7WUG - chains 5 and 4 of the 5 polymer chains in the assembly; structure by electron microscopy, 3.30 A resolution.

[Chain 5]
Protein: Vacuolar import and degradation protein 28
From: Saccharomyces cerevisiae YJM1133
UniProtKB: P40547 (VID28_YEAST); numbering as in UniProt (aligned over 1-921)
Chain sequence (921 residues; each row starts with the number of its first residue):
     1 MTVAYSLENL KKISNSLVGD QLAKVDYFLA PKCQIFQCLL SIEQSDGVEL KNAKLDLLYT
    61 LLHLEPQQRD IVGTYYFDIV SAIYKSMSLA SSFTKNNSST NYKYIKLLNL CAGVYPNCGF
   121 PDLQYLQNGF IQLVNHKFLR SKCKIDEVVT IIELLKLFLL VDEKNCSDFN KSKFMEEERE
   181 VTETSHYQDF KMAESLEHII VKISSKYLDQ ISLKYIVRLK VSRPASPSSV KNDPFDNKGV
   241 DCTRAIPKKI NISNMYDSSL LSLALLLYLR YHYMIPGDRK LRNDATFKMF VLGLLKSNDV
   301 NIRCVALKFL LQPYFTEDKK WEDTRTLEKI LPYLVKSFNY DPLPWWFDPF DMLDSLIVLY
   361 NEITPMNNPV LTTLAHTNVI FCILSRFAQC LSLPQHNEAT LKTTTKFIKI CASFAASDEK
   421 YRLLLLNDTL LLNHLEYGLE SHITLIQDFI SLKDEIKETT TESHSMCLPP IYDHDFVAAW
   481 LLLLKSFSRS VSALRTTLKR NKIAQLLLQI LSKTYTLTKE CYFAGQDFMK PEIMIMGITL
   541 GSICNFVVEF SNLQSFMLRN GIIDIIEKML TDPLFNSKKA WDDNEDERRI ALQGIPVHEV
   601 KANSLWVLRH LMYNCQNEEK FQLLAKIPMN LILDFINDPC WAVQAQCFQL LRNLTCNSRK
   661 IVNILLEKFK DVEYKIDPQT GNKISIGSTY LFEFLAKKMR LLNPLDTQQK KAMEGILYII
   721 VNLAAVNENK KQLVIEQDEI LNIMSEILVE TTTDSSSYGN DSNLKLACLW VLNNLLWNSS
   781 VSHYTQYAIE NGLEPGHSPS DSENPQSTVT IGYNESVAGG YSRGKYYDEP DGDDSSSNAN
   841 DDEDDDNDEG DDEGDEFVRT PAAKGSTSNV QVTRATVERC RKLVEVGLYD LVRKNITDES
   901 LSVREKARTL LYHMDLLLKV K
Unresolved in the structure: 1-3, 164-185, 220-233, 276-279, 458-465, 671-688, 789-853, 865-867, 920-921
Differences from the reference sequence: conflict Y758 (Asn in P40547)
Curated features (UniProtKB/Swiss-Prot):
  - modified residue: S226 (Phosphoserine)

[Chain 4]
Protein: Vacuolar import and degradation protein 24
From: Saccharomyces cerevisiae
UniProtKB: A0A6A5Q1W0 (A0A6A5Q1W0_YEASX); numbering as in UniProt (aligned over 1-362)
Chain sequence (362 residues; row label = number of the first residue in the row):
     1 MINNPKVDSV AEKPKAVTSK QSEQAASPEP TPAPPVSRNQ YPITFNLTST APFHLHDRHR
    61 YLQEQDLYKC ASRDSLSSLQ QLAHTPNGST RKKYIVEDQS PYSSENPVIV TSSYNHTVCT
   121 NYLRPRMQFT GYQISGYKRY QVTVNLKTVD LPKKDCTSLS PHLSGFLSIR GLTNQHPEIS
   181 TYFEAYAVNH KELGFLSSSW KDEPVLNEFK ATDQTDLEHW INFPSFRQLF LMSQKNGLNS
   241 TDDNGTTNAA KKLPPQQLPT TPSADAGNIS RIFSQEKQFD NYLNERFIFM KWKEKFLVPD
   301 ALLMEGVDGA SYDGFYYIVH DQVTGNIQGF YYHQDAEKFQ QLELVPSLKN KVESSDCSFE
   361 FA
Unresolved in the structure: 1-90, 233-268, 304-309
What the authors report for this chain:
  - conformationally variable residues (loop rearrangement): L172, H176

[Chain 5 / chain 4 interface]
Contacting residue pairs (111; chain 5 residue first):
  T316(5) - V108(4)
  D318(5) - V108(4)
  W321(5) - S113(4)
  E362(5) - Y114(4)
  I363(5) - I109(4)  hydrophobic
  I363(5) - Y114(4)
  I363(5) - N115(4)
  T364(5) - N115(4)
  P365(5) - N115(4)
  M366(5) - T117(4)
  M366(5) - P152(4)  hydrophobic
  M366(5) - D155(4)
  M366(5) - C156(4)  hydrophobic
  M366(5) - T157(4)  hydrogen bond (backbone-backbone)
  M366(5) - S158(4)
  M366(5) - S160(4)
  N367(5) - T157(4)  hydrogen bond
  T372(5) - T157(4)
  S417(5) - S158(4)  hydrogen bond (backbone-side chain)
  D418(5) - S158(4)  hydrogen bond
  D418(5) - L159(4)  hydrogen bond (side chain-backbone)
  E419(5) - L159(4)
  E419(5) - S160(4)
  K420(5) - L159(4)
  K420(5) - E203(4)  salt bridge
  K485(5) - A362(4)
  R489(5) - F361(4)
  R489(5) - A362(4)  hydrogen bond (side chain-backbone)
  V491(5) - Y182(4)
  V491(5) - F361(4)  hydrophobic
  S492(5) - E184(4)
  S492(5) - F296(4)
  R495(5) - F296(4)
  R495(5) - V298(4)  hydrogen bond (side chain-backbone)
  T496(5) - F296(4)
  C544(5) - A362(4)  hydrophobic
  N545(5) - F361(4)
  N545(5) - A362(4)  hydrogen bond (side chain-backbone)
  V548(5) - F359(4)  hydrophobic
  F550(5) - K147(4)
  F550(5) - T148(4)
  F550(5) - F359(4)  hydrophobic
  W606(5) - E360(4)  hydrogen bond (side chain-backbone)
  W606(5) - A362(4)  hydrophobic
  R609(5) - S358(4)  hydrogen bond
  R609(5) - E360(4)
  H610(5) - F359(4)
  H610(5) - E360(4)  hydrogen bond (side chain-backbone)
  Y613(5) - R126(4)
  Y613(5) - C357(4)  hydrophobic
  Y613(5) - S358(4)
  Y613(5) - F359(4)
  N614(5) - R126(4)
  N614(5) - C357(4)
  L633(5) - Y94(4)
  N637(5) - Y94(4)  hydrogen bond (side chain-backbone)
  N637(5) - D98(4)
  P639(5) - P101(4)
  W641(5) - S100(4)
  W641(5) - P101(4)
  W641(5) - Y102(4)  hydrophobic
  Q644(5) - S100(4)  hydrogen bond
  R652(5) - D356(4)  salt bridge
  R652(5) - S358(4)
  N653(5) - C357(4)
  N653(5) - S358(4)  hydrogen bond (side chain-backbone)
  C656(5) - S355(4)
  C656(5) - D356(4)
  C656(5) - C357(4)  hydrophobic
  N657(5) - S355(4)
  F669(5) - Y94(4)  hydrophobic
  Y690(5) - K92(4)
  Y690(5) - K93(4)  hydrogen bond (side chain-backbone)
  Y690(5) - Y94(4)
  Y690(5) - I95(4)  hydrophobic
  F694(5) - Y94(4)
  K697(5) - D98(4)  salt bridge
  K697(5) - Y102(4)  hydrogen bond
  K698(5) - S100(4)
  K698(5) - Y102(4)  hydrogen bond
  L701(5) - Y102(4)  hydrophobic
  N703(5) - E105(4)  hydrogen bond (side chain-backbone)
  P704(5) - T111(4)  hydrogen bond (backbone-side chain)
  L705(5) - N106(4)
  L705(5) - P107(4)
  L705(5) - V110(4)  hydrophobic
  L705(5) - T111(4)  hydrogen bond (backbone-backbone)
  D706(5) - T111(4)
  T707(5) - T111(4)
  K711(5) - E360(4)  salt bridge
  Y718(5) - D356(4)
  V721(5) - S354(4)
  N722(5) - S355(4)
  N722(5) - D356(4)  hydrogen bond (side chain-backbone)
  A725(5) - E353(4)
  K731(5) - E353(4)  salt bridge
  W770(5) - S354(4)  hydrogen bond (side chain-backbone)
  W770(5) - D356(4)
  N774(5) - E353(4)
  N774(5) - S354(4)  hydrogen bond (side chain-backbone)
  W777(5) - V352(4)  hydrophobic
  W777(5) - E353(4)
  N778(5) - V352(4)
  N778(5) - E353(4)
  E899(5) - N284(4)
  L901(5) - N284(4)
  L901(5) - Q322(4)
  S902(5) - N121(4)  hydrogen bond (backbone-side chain)
  R904(5) - N284(4)  hydrogen bond
  E905(5) - V323(4)
  K906(5) - N121(4)
Other interface residues (no listed pair), chain 5 (79 interface residues in all): N368, L423, S488, L494, G541, M612, I636, D638, Q649, K668, E693, K710, L766, P861
Other interface residues (no listed pair), chain 4 (62 interface residues in all): S103, T120, P125, D150, P161, F166, V205, L283, E285, R286, P299, A301, N350
From the paper, about this interface:
  - interface residues, chain 4: F359(4)

[In short]
79 residues of chain 5 and 62 residues of chain 4 are in contact; the contacts include 25 hydrogen bonds and 5
salt bridges. Among the polar pairs are K420(5)-E203(4), R652(5)-D356(4) and K697(5)-D98(4). The paper reports
the interface residue F359(4); conformational variability at L172(4) and H176(4).
Here chain 5 is Vacuolar import and degradation protein 28 (Saccharomyces cerevisiae YJM1133) and chain 4 is
Vacuolar import and degradation protein 24 (Saccharomyces cerevisiae). Entry 7WUG (GID subcomplex: Gid12 bound
Substrate Receptor Scaffolding module) was determined by electron microscopy.
